PDB entry 5T6W | X-ray diffraction, 1.90 A resolution | chains A and C of the 3 polymer chains in the assembly

Chain A:
Molecule: HLA class I histocompatibility antigen, B-57 alpha chain
Source organism: Homo sapiens
Reference sequence: P18465 (1B57_HUMAN); residues 1-276 here correspond to UniProt positions 25-300 (UniProt number = residue number + 24)
Amino-acid sequence (276 residues; numbered 1 to 276; the number before each row is that of its first residue):
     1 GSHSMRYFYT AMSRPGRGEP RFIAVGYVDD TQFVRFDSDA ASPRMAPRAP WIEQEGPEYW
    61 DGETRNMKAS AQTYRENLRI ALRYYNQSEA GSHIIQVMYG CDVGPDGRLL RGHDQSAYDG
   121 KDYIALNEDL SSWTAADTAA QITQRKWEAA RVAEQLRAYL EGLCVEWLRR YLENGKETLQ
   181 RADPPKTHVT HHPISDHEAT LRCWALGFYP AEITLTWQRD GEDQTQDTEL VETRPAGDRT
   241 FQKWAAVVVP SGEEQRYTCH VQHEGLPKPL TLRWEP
Disordered / not traced: 276
Cystine bridges: Cys101-Cys164, Cys203-Cys259

Chain C:
Molecule: Decapeptide: SER-SER-THR-ARG-GLY-ILE-SER-GLN-LEU-TRP
Amino-acid sequence (10 residues; each row starts with the number of its first residue; numbering starts at 0):
     0 SSTRGISQLW

Chain A / chain C interface:
Residue-residue contacts (44; chain A residue first):
  Met5(A) with Ser1(C)
  Tyr7(A) with Ser1(C), hydrogen bond; Thr2(C), hydrogen bond (side chain-backbone)
  Tyr9(A) with Thr2(C)
  Met45(A) with Thr2(C)
  Tyr59(A) with Ser1(C)
  Glu63(A) with Ser0(C); Ser1(C), hydrogen bond (side chain-backbone); Thr2(C), hydrogen bond (side chain-backbone)
  Asn66(A) with Thr2(C), hydrogen bond
  Met67(A) with Thr2(C)
  Ser70(A) with Ser6(C)
  Thr73(A) with Ser6(C); Gln7(C)
  Tyr74(A) with Ser6(C)
  Glu76(A) with Leu8(C)
  Asn77(A) with Gln7(C), hydrogen bond (side chain-backbone); Leu8(C); Trp9(C), hydrogen bond (side chain-backbone)
  Ile80(A) with Trp9(C)
  Tyr84(A) with Trp9(C), hydrogen bond (side chain-backbone)
  Ile95(A) with Trp9(C), hydrophobic
  Val97(A) with Arg3(C)
  Tyr99(A) with Thr2(C); Arg3(C), hydrogen bond (side chain-backbone)
  Asp114(A) with Arg3(C), salt bridge
  Ala117(A) with Trp9(C)
  Tyr123(A) with Trp9(C), hydrophobic
  Thr143(A) with Trp9(C), hydrogen bond (side chain-backbone)
  Lys146(A) with Trp9(C), hydrogen bond (side chain-backbone)
  Trp147(A) with Gln7(C); Leu8(C), hydrogen bond (side chain-backbone); Trp9(C)
  Val152(A) with Gln7(C)
  Gln155(A) with Ile5(C); Gln7(C), hydrogen bond
  Leu156(A) with Arg3(C)
  Tyr159(A) with Ser1(C), hydrogen bond (side chain-backbone); Thr2(C); Arg3(C)
  Leu163(A) with Ser0(C)
  Trp167(A) with Ser0(C), hydrogen bond (side chain-backbone); Ser1(C)
  Tyr171(A) with Ser1(C), hydrogen bond
Interface residues without a listed pair, chain A (34 interface residues in all): Ala81, Ser116, Tyr118
Interface residues without a listed pair, chain C (10 interface residues in all): Gly4

Overview:
34 residues of chain A and 10 residues of chain C are in contact; the contacts include 16 hydrogen bonds and 1
salt bridge. Polar pairs include Asp114(A)-Arg3(C), Tyr7(A)-Ser1(C) and Tyr7(A)-Thr2(C).
Here chain A is HLA class I histocompatibility antigen, B-57 alpha chain (Homo sapiens) and chain C is
Decapeptide: SER-SER-THR-ARG-GLY-ILE-SER-GLN-LEU-TRP. Entry 5T6W (HLA-B*57:01 presenting SSTRGISQLW) was
determined by X-ray diffraction, deposited together with 5T6X, 5T6Y, 5T6Z and 5T70.
